7TJY - chains C and D of the 27 polymer chains in the assembly; structure by electron microscopy, 3.80 A resolution.

Chain C:
Name: ATP synthase subunit alpha
Source organism: Saccharomyces cerevisiae
Reference sequence: P07251 (ATPA_YEAST); residues 1-510 here correspond to UniProt positions 36-545 (UniProt number = residue number + 35)
Chain sequence (510 residues; each row starts with the number of its first residue):
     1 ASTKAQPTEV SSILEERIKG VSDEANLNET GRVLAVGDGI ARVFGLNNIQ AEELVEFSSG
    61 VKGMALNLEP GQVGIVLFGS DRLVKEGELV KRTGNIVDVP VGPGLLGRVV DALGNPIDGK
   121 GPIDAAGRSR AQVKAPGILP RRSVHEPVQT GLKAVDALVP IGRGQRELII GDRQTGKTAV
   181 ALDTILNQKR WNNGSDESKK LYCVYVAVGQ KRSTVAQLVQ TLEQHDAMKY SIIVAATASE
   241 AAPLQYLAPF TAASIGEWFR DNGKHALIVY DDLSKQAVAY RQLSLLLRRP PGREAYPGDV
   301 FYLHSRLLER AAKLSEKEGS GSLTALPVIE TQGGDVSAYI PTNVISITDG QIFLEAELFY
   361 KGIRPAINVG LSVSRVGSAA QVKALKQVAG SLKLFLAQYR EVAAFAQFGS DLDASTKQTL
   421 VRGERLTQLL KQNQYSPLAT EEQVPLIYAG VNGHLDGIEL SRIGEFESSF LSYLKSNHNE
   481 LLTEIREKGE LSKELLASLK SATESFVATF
Not modelled in the structure: 1-11, 510
UniProt features mapped onto this chain:
  - binding site (ATP): G171 to T178
  - site: S372 (Required for activity)
  - modified residue (Phosphoserine): S22, S143

Chain D:
Name: ATP synthase subunit beta
Source organism: Saccharomyces cerevisiae
Notes: EC 7.1.2.2
Reference sequence: P00830 (ATPB_YEAST); residues 1-478 here correspond to UniProt positions 34-511 (UniProt number = residue number + 33)
Chain sequence (478 residues; each row starts with the number of its first residue):
     1 ASAAQSTPIT GKVTAVIGAI VDVHFEQSEL PAILNALEIK TPQGKLVLEV AQHLGENTVR
    61 TIAMDGTEGL VRGEKVLDTG GPISVPVGRE TLGRIINVIG EPIDERGPIK SKLRKPIHAD
   121 PPSFAEQSTS AEILETGIKV VDLLAPYARG GKIGLFGGAG VGKTVFIQEL INNIAKAHGG
   181 FSVFTGVGER TREGNDLYRE MKETGVINLE GESKVALVFG QMNEPPGARA RVALTGLTIA
   241 EYFRDEEGQD VLLFIDNIFR FTQAGSEVSA LLGRIPSAVG YQPTLATDMG LLQERITTTK
   301 KGSVTSVQAV YVPADDLTDP APATTFAHLD ATTVLSRGIS ELGIYPAVDP LDSKSRLLDA
   361 AVVGQEHYDV ASKVQETLQT YKSLQDIIAI LGMDELSEQD KLTVERARKI QRFLSQPFAV
   421 AEVFTGIPGK LVRLKDTVAS FKAVLEGKYD NIPEHAFYMV GGIEDVVAKA EKLAAEAN
Not modelled in the structure: 1-5, 476-478
UniProt features mapped onto this chain:
  - binding site (ATP): G157 to T164
  - modified residue: T79 (Phosphothreonine), T204 (Phosphothreonine), S340 (Phosphoserine)

How chain C and chain D interact:
Residue-residue contacts (12; chain C residue first):
  N47(C) with R72(D)
  I49(C) with V71(D)
  Q50(C) with L70(D)
  A51(C) with E68(D); G69(D), hydrogen bond (backbone-backbone); L70(D), hydrogen bond (backbone-backbone)
  L66(C) with I17(D)
  N67(C) with V16(D)
  L68(C) with A15(D); V16(D), hydrogen bond (backbone-backbone)
  E69(C) with T14(D)
  P70(C) with T14(D)
Other interface residues (no listed pair), chain C (11 interface residues in all): G298, S305
Other interface residues (no listed pair), chain D (11 interface residues in all): M222, E267

Summary:
Chain C and chain D each contribute 11 residues to their interface; the contacts include 3 hydrogen bonds.
Main-chain hydrogen bonds include A51(C)-G69(D), A51(C)-L70(D) and L68(C)-V16(D). Curated annotation (UniProt)
lists 8 ATP-binding residues on chain C; 8 ATP-binding residues on chain D.
Chain C is ATP synthase subunit alpha and chain D is ATP synthase subunit beta, both from Saccharomyces
cerevisiae; the structure, Yeast ATP synthase State 1catalytic(a) without exogenous ATP backbone model, was
determined by electron microscopy together with 7TJS, 7TJT, 7TJU, 7TJV, 7TJW, 7TJX and 30 further entries from
the same study.
